PDB entry 3KPK | X-ray diffraction, 2.05 A resolution | chain A

# Chain A
Molecule: Sulfide-quinone reductase, putative
Organism: Acidithiobacillus ferrooxidans ATCC 23270
UniProt: B7JBP8 (B7JBP8_ACIF2); residues 1-434 here = UniProt positions 1-434
Sequence (434 residues; row label = number of the first residue in the row):
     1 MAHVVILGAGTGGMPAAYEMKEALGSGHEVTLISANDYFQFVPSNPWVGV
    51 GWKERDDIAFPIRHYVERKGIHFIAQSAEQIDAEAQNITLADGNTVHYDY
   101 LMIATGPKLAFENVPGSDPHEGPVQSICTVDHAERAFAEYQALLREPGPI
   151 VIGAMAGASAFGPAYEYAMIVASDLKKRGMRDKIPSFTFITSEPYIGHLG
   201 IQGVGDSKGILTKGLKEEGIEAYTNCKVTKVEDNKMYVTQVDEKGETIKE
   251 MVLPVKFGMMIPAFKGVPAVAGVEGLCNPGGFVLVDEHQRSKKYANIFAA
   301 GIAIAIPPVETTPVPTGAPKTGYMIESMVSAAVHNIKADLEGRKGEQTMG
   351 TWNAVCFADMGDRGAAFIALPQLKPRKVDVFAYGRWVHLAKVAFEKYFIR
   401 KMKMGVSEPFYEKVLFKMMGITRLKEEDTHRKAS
Unresolved in the structure: 419-434
Glycans and other covalent adducts: hydrosulfuric acid (H2S) linked to Cys356
Differences from the reference sequence: engineered mutation Ala160 (Cys in B7JBP8)
Ligand contacts:
  - FAD (flavin-adenine dinucleotide): Leu7, Gly8, Ala9, Gly10, Thr11, Gly12, Gly13, Ile33, Ser34, Ala35, Asn36, Val42, Pro43, Pro46, Gln76, Ser77, Ala78, Ala104, Thr105, Gly106, Pro107, Ile127, Cys128, Pro163, Phe264, Val267, Ala269, Gly301, Ile302, Ala303, Lys320, Thr321, Gly322, Ile325, Val355, Phe357, Lys391
  - hydrosulfuric acid (H2S): Ser159, Phe264, Ile302, Ala318, Pro319, Lys320
  - r-1,2-propanediol (PGR): Phe41, Pro43, Val355, Phe357, Lys391, Phe394
Curated features (UniProtKB/Swiss-Prot):
  - active site: Cys356 (Cysteine persulfide intermediate)
  - binding site (FAD): Gly8 to Gly12, Ser34, Ala35, Ser77, Ala78, Ile302, Gly322, Lys391
  - mutagenesis: Ser126 (S126A: No effect on FAD reduction. Strongly reduced activity with decylubiquinone), Cys128 (C128A: No effect on FAD reduction. Strongly reduced activity with decylubiquinone; C128S: No effect on FAD reduction. Abolishes activity with decylubiquinone), His132 (H132A: No effect on FAD reduction. Reduced activity with decylubiquinone), His198 (H198A: No effect on FAD reduction. Reduced activity with decylubiquinone), Cys356 (C356A: Complete loss of enzyme activity. Abolishes enzyme FAD reduction. Abolishes activity with decylubiquinone)
What the authors report for this chain:
  - binding site for hydrosulfuric acid: Cys356
  - mutagenesis - C160A, C356A: abolished catalytic activity
  - catalytic residues: Cys128, Glu166, Lys391, Tyr411 (proposed by the authors, not directly observed)
  - mutagenesis - C128A: unchanged catalytic activity
  - mutagenesis - C128A: decreased catalytic activity on DUQ
  - mutagenesis - C128A: unchanged catalytic activity on flavin-adenine dinucleotide

# Overview
Chain A binds flavin-adenine dinucleotide, hydrosulfuric acid and r-1,2-propanediol. Hydrosulfuric acid is
covalently linked to Cys356. Curated annotation (UniProt) lists active-site residue Cys356, 12 FAD-binding
residues and 5 mutagenesis sites. The paper reports catalytic residues Cys128, Glu166 and Lys391 among others;
C160A and C356A abolish catalytic activity.
Chain A is Sulfide-quinone reductase, putative (Acidithiobacillus ferrooxidans ATCC 23270); the structure,
Crystal structure of sulfide:quinone oxidoreductase from Acidithiobacillus ferrooxidans, C160A mutant, was
determined by X-ray diffraction, deposited together with 3T2Z and 3T31.
